5VNI - chains A and B of the 4 polymer chains in the assembly; structure by X-ray diffraction, 2.79 A resolution.

[Chain A]
Protein: Protein transport protein Sec23A
Source organism: Homo sapiens
UniProtKB: Q15436 (SC23A_HUMAN); numbering as in UniProt (aligned over 1-764)
Sequence (764 residues; each row starts with the number of its first residue):
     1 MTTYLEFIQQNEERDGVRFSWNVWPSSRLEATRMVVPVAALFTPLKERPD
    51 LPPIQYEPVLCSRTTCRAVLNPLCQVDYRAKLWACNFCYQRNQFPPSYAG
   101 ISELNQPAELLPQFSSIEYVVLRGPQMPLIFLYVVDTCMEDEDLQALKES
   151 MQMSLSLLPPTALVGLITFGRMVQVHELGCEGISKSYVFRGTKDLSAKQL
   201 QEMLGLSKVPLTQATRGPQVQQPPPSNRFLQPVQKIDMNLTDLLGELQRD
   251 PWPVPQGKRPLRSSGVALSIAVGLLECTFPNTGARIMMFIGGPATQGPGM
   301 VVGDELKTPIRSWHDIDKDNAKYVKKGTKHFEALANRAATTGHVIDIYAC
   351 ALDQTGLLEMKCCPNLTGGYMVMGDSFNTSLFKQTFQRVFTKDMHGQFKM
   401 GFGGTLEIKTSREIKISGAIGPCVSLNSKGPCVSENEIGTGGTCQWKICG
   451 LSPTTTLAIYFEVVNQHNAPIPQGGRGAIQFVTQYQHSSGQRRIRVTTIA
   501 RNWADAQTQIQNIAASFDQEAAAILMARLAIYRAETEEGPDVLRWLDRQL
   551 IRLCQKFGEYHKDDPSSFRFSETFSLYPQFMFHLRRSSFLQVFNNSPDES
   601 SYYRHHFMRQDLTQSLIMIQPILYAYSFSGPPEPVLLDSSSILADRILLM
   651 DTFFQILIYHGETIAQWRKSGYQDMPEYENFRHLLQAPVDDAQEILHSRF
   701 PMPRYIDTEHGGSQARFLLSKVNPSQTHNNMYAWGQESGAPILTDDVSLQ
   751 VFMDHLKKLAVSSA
Disordered / not traced: 1-2, 206-224, 465-475, 538-540, 724-745
Ion coordination: Zn2+: C61, C66, C85, C88

[Chain B]
Protein: Protein transport protein Sec24A
Source organism: Homo sapiens
UniProtKB: O95486 (SC24A_HUMAN); numbering as in UniProt (aligned over 346-1093)
Sequence (748 residues; row label = number of the first residue in the row):
   346 EGLRVVNLLQERNMLPSTPLKPPVPNLHEDIQKLNCNPELFRCTLTSIPQ
   396 TQALLNKAKLPLGLLLHPFKDLVQLPVVTSSTIVRCRSCRTYINPFVSFL
   446 DQRRWKCNLCYRVNDVPEEFLYNPLTRVYGEPHRRPEVQNATIEFMAPSE
   496 YMLRPPQPPVYLFVFDVSHNAVETGYLNSVCQSLLDNLDLLPGNTRTKIG
   546 FITFDSTIHFYGLQESLSQPQMLIVSDIEDVFIPMPENLLVNLNESKELV
   596 QDLLKTLPQMFTKTLETQSALGPALQAAFKLMSPTGGRMSVFQTQLPTLG
   646 VGALKPREEPNHRSSAKDIHMTPSTDFYKKLALDCSGQQVAVDLFLLSGQ
   696 YSDLASLGCISRYSAGSVYYYPSYHHQHNPVQVQKLQKELQRYLTRKIGF
   746 EAVMRIRCTKGLSIHTFHGNFFVRSTDLLSLPNVNPDAGYAVQMSVEESL
   796 TDTQLVSFQSALLYTSSKGERRIRVHTLCLPVVSTLNDVFLGADVQAISG
   846 LLANMAVDRSMTASLSDARDALVNAVIDSLSAYRSSVLSNQQPGLMVPFS
   896 LRLFPLFVLALLKQKSFQTGTNARLDERIFAMCQVKNQPLVYLMLTTHPS
   946 LYRVDNLSDEGALNISDRTIPQPPILQLSVEKLSRDGAFLMDAGSVLMLW
   996 VGKNCTQNFLSQVLGVQNYASIPQPMTDLPELDTPESARIIAFISWLREQ
  1046 RPFFPILYVIADESPMKANFLQNMIEDRTESALSYYEFLLHIQQQVNK
Disordered / not traced: 346-347, 465-475, 663-665, 883-887
Sequence notes: conflict A1056 (Arg in O95486)
Swiss-Prot annotation at these positions:
  - region: C431 to C455 (Zinc finger-like)
  - binding site (Zn(2+)): C431, C434, C452, C455
  - mutagenesis: R541 (R541A: Decreased ability to interact with and package the SNARE SEC22B cargo into COPII vesicles. Has no effect on other cargos packaging)
Ion coordination: Zn2+: C431, C434, C452, C455

[Interface between chain A and chain B]
Contacting residue pairs - 36 pairs, chain A then chain B:
  Q174(A) - L568(B)
  G182(A) - Q564(B)
  I183(A) - Q564(B)  hydrogen bond (backbone-side chain)
  I183(A) - P565(B)
  I183(A) - Q566(B)
  I183(A) - M567(B)  hydrophobic
  I183(A) - M605(B)  hydrophobic
  S184(A) - Q564(B)  hydrogen bond (backbone-side chain)
  S184(A) - P565(B)
  S184(A) - Q566(B)
  S184(A) - M567(B)
  K185(A) - M567(B)
  S186(A) - M567(B)  hydrogen bond (backbone-backbone)
  S186(A) - L568(B)
  S186(A) - I569(B)  hydrogen bond (backbone-backbone)
  Y187(A) - I569(B)  hydrophobic
  V188(A) - L568(B)  hydrophobic
  V188(A) - I569(B)  hydrogen bond (backbone-backbone)
  V188(A) - F577(B)
  V188(A) - P579(B)  hydrophobic
  F189(A) - S571(B)
  F189(A) - F577(B)
  R190(A) - D575(B)  salt bridge
  R190(A) - V576(B)  hydrogen bond (side chain-backbone)
  R190(A) - F577(B)
  K193(A) - D572(B)  salt bridge
  K193(A) - D575(B)  salt bridge
  M203(A) - S571(B)
  E246(A) - L562(B)
  E246(A) - S563(B)  hydrogen bond
  Q248(A) - Q559(B)
  Q248(A) - S561(B)  hydrogen bond
  Q248(A) - L562(B)
  P251(A) - P581(B)
  W252(A) - P579(B)
  W252(A) - P581(B)
Also at the interface, not in a pair above, chain A (17 interface residues in all): M172
Also at the interface, not in a pair above, chain B (24 interface residues in all): Y556, V570, I578, M580, L598, T601

[In short]
Chain A and chain B form an interface of 17 and 24 residues respectively; the contacts include 8 hydrogen
bonds and 3 salt bridges. Polar contacts include R190(A)-D575(B), K193(A)-D572(B) and K193(A)-D575(B). From
UniProt: 4 Zn2+-binding residues and one mutagenesis site on chain B.
Chain A is Protein transport protein Sec23A and chain B is Protein transport protein Sec24A, both from Homo
sapiens; the structure, Crystal structure of Sec23a/Sec24a/Sec22 complexed with a C-terminal FA sorting motif,
was determined by X-ray diffraction together with 5VNE, 5VNF, 5VNG, 5VNH, 5VNJ, 5VNK and 4 further entries
from the same study.
